Entry 7B2H (X-ray diffraction, 2.12 A resolution); this record covers chains D and E of the 6 polymer chains in the assembly.

Chain D:
Protein: Methyl-coenzyme M reductase I subunit alpha
Organism: Methanothermobacter marburgensis (strain ATCC BAA-927 / DSM 2133 / JCM 14651 / NBRC 100331 / OCM 82 / Marburg)
Notes: EC 2.8.4.1; engineered mutation(s): wild-type
UniProt: P11558 (MCRA_METTM); numbering as in UniProt (aligned over 1-550)
Sequence (550 residues; numbered 1 to 550; the number before each row is that of its first residue):
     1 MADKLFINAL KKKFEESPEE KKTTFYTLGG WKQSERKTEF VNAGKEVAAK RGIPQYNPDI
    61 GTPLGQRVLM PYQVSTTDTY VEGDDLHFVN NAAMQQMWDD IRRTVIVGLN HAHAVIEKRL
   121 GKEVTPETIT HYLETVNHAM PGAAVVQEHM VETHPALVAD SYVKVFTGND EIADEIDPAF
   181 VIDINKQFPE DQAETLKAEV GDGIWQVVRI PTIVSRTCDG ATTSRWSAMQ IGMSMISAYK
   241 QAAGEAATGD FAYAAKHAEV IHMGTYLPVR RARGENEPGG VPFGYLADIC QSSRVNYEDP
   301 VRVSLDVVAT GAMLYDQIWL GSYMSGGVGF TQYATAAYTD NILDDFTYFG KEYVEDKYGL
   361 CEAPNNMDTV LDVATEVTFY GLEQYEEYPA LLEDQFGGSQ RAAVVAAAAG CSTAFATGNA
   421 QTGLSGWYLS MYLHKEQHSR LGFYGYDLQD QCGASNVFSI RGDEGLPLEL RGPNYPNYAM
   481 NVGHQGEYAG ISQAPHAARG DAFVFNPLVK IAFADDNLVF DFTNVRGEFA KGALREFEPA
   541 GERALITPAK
Disordered / not traced: 1-2, 550
Modified positions: His257 (N1-methylated histidine; MHS); Arg271 (5-methyl-arginine; AGM); Gln400 (2-methyl-glutamine; MGN); Gly445 (thioglycin; GL3); Asp450 (didehydroaspartate; DYA); Cys452 (S-methylcysteine; SMC)
Ion coordination: Mg2+ site 1: Lys11, Phe14; K+ site 1: Ile60, Thr62 (shared with 1 residue of chain A); Mg2+ site 2: Glu127 (shared with 1 residue of chain A); factor 430 Ni near Gln147 (its only coordinating residue here); Mg2+ site 3: Asp202 (shared with 1 residue of chain A); K+ site 2: Ser215, Arg216, Cys218 (shared with 3 residues of chain A); Mg2+ site 4: Glu275 (shared with 1 residue of chain A); Mg2+ site 5 near Glu383 (its only coordinating residue here)
Residues lining bound ligands:
  - 1-thioethanesulfonic acid (COM): Tyr333, Phe443, Tyr444, Gly445
  - factor 430 (F43), molecule 1: Ala143, Ala144, Val145, Val146, Gln147, Met150, Val151, Met229, Gln230, Met233, Ile236, Ala243, Gly244
  - factor 430 (F43), molecule 2: Gly326, Gly327, Val328, Gly329, Phe330, Thr331, Gln332, Tyr333, Phe396, Gly397, Ser399, Gln400, Gly442, Phe443
  - Coenzyme B (TP7), molecule 1: Arg225, Lys256, His257
  - Coenzyme B (TP7), molecule 2: Arg270, Leu320, Met324, Ser325, Phe330, Phe443, Ala479, Met480, Asn481, Val482
  - xenon (XE), molecule 1: Gln192, Ser293, Tyr297, His496, Ala497, Gly500, Asp501
  - xenon (XE), molecule 2: Ile460, Arg461, Gly462
Swiss-Prot annotation at these positions:
  - binding site (coenzyme F430): Gln147
  - binding site (coenzyme B): Arg225, Lys256, His257, Arg270
  - binding site (coenzyme M): Tyr333, Tyr444
  - modified residue: His257 (Pros-methylhistidine), Arg271 (5-methylarginine), Gly445 (1-thioglycine), Cys452 (S-methylcysteine)

Chain E:
Protein: Methyl-coenzyme M reductase I subunit beta
Organism: Methanothermobacter marburgensis (strain ATCC BAA-927 / DSM 2133 / JCM 14651 / NBRC 100331 / OCM 82 / Marburg)
Notes: EC 2.8.4.1; engineered mutation(s): wild-type
UniProt: P11560 (MCRB_METTM); numbering as in UniProt (aligned over 1-443)
Sequence (443 residues; row label = number of the first residue in the row):
     1 MAKFEDKVDL YDDRGNLVEE QVPLEALSPL RNPAIKSIVQ GIKRTVAVNL EGIENALKTA
    61 KVGGPACKIM GRELDLDIVG NAESIAAAAK EMIQVTEDDD TNVELLGGGK RALVQVPSAR
   121 FDVAAEYSAA PLVTATAFVQ AIINEFDVSM YDANMVKAAV LGRYPQSVEY MGANIATMLD
   181 IPQKLEGPGY ALRNIMVNHV VAATLKNTLQ AAALSTILEQ TAMFEMGDAV GAFERMHLLG
   241 LAYQGMNADN LVFDLVKANG KEGTVGSVIA DLVERALEDG VIKVEKELTD YKVYGTDDLA
   301 MWNAYAAAGL MAATMVNQGA ARAAQGVSST LLYYNDLIEF ETGLPSVDFG KVEGTAVGFS
   361 FFSHSIYGGG GPGIFNGNHI VTRHSKGFAI PCVAAAMALD AGTQMFSPEA TSGLIKEVFS
   421 QVDEFREPLK YVVEAAAEIK NEI
Disordered / not traced: 1-2
Ion coordination: Mg2+ site 1 near Asp13 (its only coordinating residue here); Mg2+ site 2 near Glu19 (its only coordinating residue here); Mg2+ site 3: Asp147 (shared with 1 residue of chain C); Mg2+ site 4 near Asp271 (its only coordinating residue here)
Residues lining bound ligands:
  - 1-thioethanesulfonic acid (COM): Phe361, Ser365, Tyr367
  - factor 430 (F43): Ser365, Ile366, Tyr367
  - Coenzyme B (TP7): Phe361, Phe362, Tyr367, Gly368, Gly369, His379, Ile380, Val381
  - xenon (XE), molecule 1: Thr45, Val46, Ala47, Ala176, Thr177, Ile415, Phe419
  - xenon (XE), molecule 2: Ala135, Thr136, Lys157, Leu161
  - xenon (XE), molecule 3: Met178, His199, Val200, Ala203, Leu214, Phe425
  - xenon (XE), molecule 4: Met236, Leu299, Ala300, Phe349
  - xenon (XE), molecule 5: Gly402, Thr403, Gln404, Met405
Swiss-Prot annotation at these positions:
  - binding site (coenzyme M): Tyr367
  - binding site (coenzyme B): Gly369

Interface between chain D and chain E:
Contacting residue pairs - 55 pairs, chain D then chain E:
  Val269(D) - Gln183(E)
  Val269(D) - Lys184(E)
  Arg270(D) - Glu186(E)
  Arg270(D) - His379(E)  hydrogen bond
  Arg270(D) - Ile380(E)
  Arg271(D) - Glu186(E)
  Arg271(D) - Ile380(E)
  Phe330(D) - Tyr367(E)  hydrophobic
  Lys435(D) - Asp336(E)  salt bridge
  Lys435(D) - Glu353(E)  salt bridge
  Glu436(D) - Phe340(E)
  Phe443(D) - Phe361(E)  hydrophobic
  Tyr444(D) - Val357(E)
  Tyr444(D) - Ser360(E)
  Tyr444(D) - Phe361(E)
  Tyr444(D) - His364(E)
  Gly445(D) - Val357(E)
  Gly445(D) - Phe361(E)
  Tyr446(D) - Val357(E)
  Asp447(D) - Val357(E)
  Leu448(D) - Gly354(E)
  Leu448(D) - Val357(E)
  Leu448(D) - Gly358(E)
  Leu448(D) - Val381(E)
  Leu448(D) - His384(E)
  Gln451(D) - Gly350(E)
  Gln451(D) - Glu353(E)
  Gln451(D) - Gly354(E)
  Cys452(D) - Gly350(E)
  Cys452(D) - Lys351(E)
  Cys452(D) - Gly354(E)
  Cys452(D) - Thr355(E)
  Cys452(D) - His384(E)
  Ser455(D) - Phe349(E)  hydrogen bond (side chain-backbone)
  Ser455(D) - Lys351(E)  hydrogen bond
  Asn456(D) - Lys351(E)
  Arg461(D) - Asp228(E)  hydrogen bond (side chain-backbone)
  Arg461(D) - Phe233(E)
  Arg461(D) - His237(E)  hydrogen bond
  Arg461(D) - Lys386(E)
  Asp463(D) - Tyr190(E)  hydrogen bond
  Asp463(D) - Arg383(E)  salt bridge
  Asp463(D) - Lys386(E)  salt bridge
  Glu464(D) - Lys351(E)
  Glu464(D) - Lys386(E)  salt bridge
  Pro476(D) - Ile380(E)
  Pro476(D) - Arg383(E)
  Pro476(D) - His384(E)
  Asn477(D) - His384(E)  hydrogen bond
  Ala479(D) - Ile380(E)  hydrophobic
  Met480(D) - Phe362(E)  hydrophobic
  Met480(D) - Ile380(E)
  Met480(D) - Val381(E)  hydrophobic
  Met480(D) - His384(E)
  Asn481(D) - Phe361(E)
Also at the interface, not in a pair above, chain D (27 interface residues in all): Ser325, Ile460, Gly462
Also at the interface, not in a pair above, chain E (30 interface residues in all): Met226, Asp348

Summary:
Chain D and chain E form an interface of 27 and 30 residues respectively; the contacts include 7 hydrogen
bonds and 5 salt bridges. Among the polar pairs are Lys435(D)-Asp336(E), Lys435(D)-Glu353(E) and
Asp463(D)-Arg383(E).
Chain D is Methyl-coenzyme M reductase I subunit alpha and chain E is Methyl-coenzyme M reductase I subunit
beta, both from Methanothermobacter marburgensis (strain ATCC BAA-927 / DSM 2133 / JCM 14651 / NBRC 100331 /
OCM 82 / Marburg); the structure, Crystal structure of the methyl-coenzyme M reductase from
Methanothermobacter Marburgensis derivatized with xenon, was determined by X-ray diffraction, deposited
together with 7B2C.
